Entry 2SSP (X-ray diffraction, 2.25 A resolution); this record covers chains A and E of the 3 polymer chains in the assembly.

# Chain A
Molecule: 10-nt DNA strand
Sequence (10 nucleotides; row label = number of the first residue in the row):
     1 CTGTXATCTT
Modified / non-standard residues: AAB (2'-deoxy-ribofuranose-5'-monophosphate) at position 5

# Chain E
Name: Protein (uracil-DNA glycosylase)
From: Homo sapiens
Notes: EC 3.2.2.3; fragment: mitochondrial; engineered mutation(s): L272A
Reference sequence: P13051 (UNG_HUMAN); residues 85-304 here correspond to UniProt positions 94-313 (UniProt number = residue number + 9)
Chain sequence (223 residues; each row starts with the number of its first residue):
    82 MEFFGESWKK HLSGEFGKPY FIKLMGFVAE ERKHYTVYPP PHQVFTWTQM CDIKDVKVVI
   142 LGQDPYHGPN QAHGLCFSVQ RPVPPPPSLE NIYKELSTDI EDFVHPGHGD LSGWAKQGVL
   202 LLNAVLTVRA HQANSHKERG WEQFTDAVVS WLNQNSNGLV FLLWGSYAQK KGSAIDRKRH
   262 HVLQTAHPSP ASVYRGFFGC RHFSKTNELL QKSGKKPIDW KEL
Swiss-Prot annotation at these positions:
  - active site: Asp145 (Proton acceptor)
  - binding site (uracil): Gln144, Phe158, Asn204, His268
  - binding site (dsDNA): His148, Ser169, Ser247, His268, Ser270, Ser273, Arg276
  - modified residue: Lys286 (N6-acetyllysine)

# Chain A / chain E interface
Contacting residue pairs (24; chain A residue first):
  DT4(A) - His148(E)  salt bridge to the phosphate
  DT4(A) - Pro168(E)  phosphate contact
  DT4(A) - Ser270(E)  sugar contact
  DT4(A) - Pro271(E)  base contact
  DT4(A) - Ala272(E)  hydrogen bond to the base
  AAB_5(A) - Gln144(E)  phosphate contact
  AAB_5(A) - Asp145(E)  base contact
  AAB_5(A) - Tyr147(E)  base contact
  AAB_5(A) - Pro167(E)  base contact
  AAB_5(A) - Pro168(E)  base contact
  AAB_5(A) - Ser169(E)  base contact
  AAB_5(A) - His268(E)  sugar contact
  AAB_5(A) - Ser270(E)  sugar contact
  DA6(A) - Gln144(E)  sugar contact
  DA6(A) - His268(E)  phosphate contact
  DA6(A) - Ser270(E)  hydrogen bond to the phosphate
  DA6(A) - Ala272(E)  sugar contact
  DA6(A) - Ser273(E)  hydrogen bond to the phosphate
  DT7(A) - Gly246(E)  phosphate contact
  DT7(A) - Ser247(E)  hydrogen bond to the phosphate
  DT7(A) - Ala267(E)  phosphate contact
  DT7(A) - His268(E)  hydrogen bond to the phosphate
  DT7(A) - Ser273(E)  sugar contact
  DT7(A) - Arg276(E)  sugar contact
Other interface residues (no listed pair), chain A (5 interface residues in all): DC8
Other interface residues (no listed pair), chain E (19 interface residues in all): Pro146, Gln152, Ala214

# Overview
Chain A and chain E form an interface of 5 and 19 residues respectively, with 5 hydrogen bonds and 1 salt
bridge. Among the polar pairs are DT4(A)-Ala272(E), DA6(A)-Ser270(E) and DA6(A)-Ser273(E).
Chain A is a 10-nt DNA strand and chain E is Protein (uracil-DNA glycosylase) (Homo sapiens); the structure,
Leucine-272-alanine uracil-DNA glycosylase bound to abasic site-containing DNA, was determined by X-ray
diffraction together with 1SSP and 1AKZ from the same study.
